Entry 9FR4 (electron microscopy, 3.10 A resolution); this record covers chains B and C of the 4 polymer chains in the assembly.

Chain B:
Protein: Spike glycoprotein
Source organism: Severe acute respiratory syndrome coronavirus
UniProt: P0DTC2 (SPIKE_SARS2); numbering as in UniProt (aligned over 14-1208)
Chain sequence (1275 residues; each row starts with the number of its first residue):
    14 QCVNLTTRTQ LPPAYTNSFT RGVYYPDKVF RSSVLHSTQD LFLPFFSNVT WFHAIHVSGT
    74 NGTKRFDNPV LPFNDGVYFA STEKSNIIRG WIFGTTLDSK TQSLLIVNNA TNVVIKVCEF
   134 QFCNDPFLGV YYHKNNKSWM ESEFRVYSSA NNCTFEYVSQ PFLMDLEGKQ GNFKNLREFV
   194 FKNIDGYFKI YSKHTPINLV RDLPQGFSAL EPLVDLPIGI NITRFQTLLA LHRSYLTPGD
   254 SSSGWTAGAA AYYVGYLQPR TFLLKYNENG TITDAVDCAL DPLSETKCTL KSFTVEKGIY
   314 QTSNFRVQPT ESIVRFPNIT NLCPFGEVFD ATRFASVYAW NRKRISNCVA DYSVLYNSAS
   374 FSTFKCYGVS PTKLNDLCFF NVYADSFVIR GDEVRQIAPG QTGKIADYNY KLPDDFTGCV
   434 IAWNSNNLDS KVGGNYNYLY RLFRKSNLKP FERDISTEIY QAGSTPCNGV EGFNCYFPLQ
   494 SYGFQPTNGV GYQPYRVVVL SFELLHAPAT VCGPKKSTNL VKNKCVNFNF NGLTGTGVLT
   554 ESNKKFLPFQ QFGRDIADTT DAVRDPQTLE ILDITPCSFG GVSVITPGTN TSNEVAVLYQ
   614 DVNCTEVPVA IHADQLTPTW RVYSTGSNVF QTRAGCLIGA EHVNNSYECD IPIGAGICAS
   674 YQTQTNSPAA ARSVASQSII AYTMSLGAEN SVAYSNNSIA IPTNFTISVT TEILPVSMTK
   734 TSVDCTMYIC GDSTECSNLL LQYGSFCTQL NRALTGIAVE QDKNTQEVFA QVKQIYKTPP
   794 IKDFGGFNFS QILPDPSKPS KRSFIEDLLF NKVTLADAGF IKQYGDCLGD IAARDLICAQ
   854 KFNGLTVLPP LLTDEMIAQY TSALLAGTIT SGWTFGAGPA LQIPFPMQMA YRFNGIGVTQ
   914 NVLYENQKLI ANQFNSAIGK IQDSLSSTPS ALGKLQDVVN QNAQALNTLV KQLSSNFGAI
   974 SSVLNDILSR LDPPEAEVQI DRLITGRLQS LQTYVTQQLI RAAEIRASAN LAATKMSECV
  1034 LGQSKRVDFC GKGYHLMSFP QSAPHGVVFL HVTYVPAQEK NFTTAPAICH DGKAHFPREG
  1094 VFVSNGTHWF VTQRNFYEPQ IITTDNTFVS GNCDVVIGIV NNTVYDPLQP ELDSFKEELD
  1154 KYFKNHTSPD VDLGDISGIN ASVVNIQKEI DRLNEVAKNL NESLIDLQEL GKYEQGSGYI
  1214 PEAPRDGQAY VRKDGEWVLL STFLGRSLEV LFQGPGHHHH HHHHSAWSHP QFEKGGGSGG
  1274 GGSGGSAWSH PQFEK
Disordered / not traced: 14-333, 522-1288
Cystine bridges: Cys-336/Cys-361, Cys-379/Cys-432, Cys-480/Cys-488
Differences from the reference sequence: conflict Asp-343 (Asn in P0DTC2), Phe-393 (Thr in P0DTC2), Glu-607 (Gln in P0DTC2), Ala-682 (Arg in P0DTC2), Ala-683 (Arg in P0DTC2), Pro-892 (Ala in P0DTC2), Pro-899 (Ala in P0DTC2), Pro-942 (Ala in P0DTC2), Pro-986 (Lys in P0DTC2), Pro-987 (Val in P0DTC2); expression tag (1209-1288)
Curated features (UniProtKB/Swiss-Prot):
  - region: Asn-280 to Cys-301 (Putative superantigen), Arg-403 to Asp-405 (Integrin-binding motif), Asn-448 to Phe-456 (Immunodominant HLA epitope recognized by the CD8+), Pro-681, Ala-684 (Putative superantigen), Ser-816 to Tyr-837 (Fusion peptide 1), Lys-835 to Phe-855 (Fusion peptide 2), Asp-1163 to Glu-1202 (Heptad repeat 2)
  - site (Cleavage): Arg-685, Ser-686, Arg-815, Ser-816
  - glycosylation: Asn-17 (N-linked (GlcNAc...) (complex) asparagine), Asn-61 (N-linked (GlcNAc...) (hybrid) asparagine), Asn-74 (N-linked (GlcNAc...) (complex) asparagine), Asn-122 (N-linked (GlcNAc...) (hybrid) asparagine), Asn-149 (N-linked (GlcNAc...) (complex) asparagine), Asn-165 (N-linked (GlcNAc...) (complex) asparagine), Asn-234 (N-linked (GlcNAc...) (high mannose) asparagine), Asn-282 (N-linked (GlcNAc...) (complex) asparagine), Thr-323 (O-linked (GalNAc) threonine), Ser-325 (O-linked (HexNAc...) serine), Asn-331 (N-linked (GlcNAc...) (complex) asparagine), Asn-603 (N-linked (GlcNAc...) (hybrid) asparagine), Asn-616 (N-linked (GlcNAc...) (complex) asparagine), Asn-657 (N-linked (GlcNAc...) (complex) asparagine), Thr-676 (O-linked (GlcNAc...) threonine), Thr-678 (O-linked (GlcNAc...) threonine), Asn-709 (N-linked (GlcNAc...) (high mannose) asparagine), Asn-717 (N-linked (GlcNAc...) (hybrid) asparagine), Asn-801 (N-linked (GlcNAc...) (hybrid) asparagine), Asn-1074 (N-linked (GlcNAc...) (hybrid) asparagine) and 5 more in UniProt
Reported in the primary citation:
  - self-association interface (contacts with another copy of this molecule): Gly-404, Arg-408, Gly-485, Tyr-489, Phe-490, Tyr-505

Chain C:
Protein: Nanobody 7F
Source organism: Lama glama
Notes: antibody fragment or engineered binder
Chain sequence (148 residues; each row starts with the number of its first residue; a row labelled like 118A-118B holds insertion residues (118A, then the next letters in order)):
     1 EVQLVESGGG LVEAGGSLRL SCVASGLTFS DYTMAWFRQV PGQEREFVSH IGWGGSETYY
    61 ADSVKGRFTI SRDNAKNAMY LQMNELKPDD TAVYYCAADR GSSFYYVRES EYTFWGQG
118A-118B TQ
   119 VTVSSAAAEQ KLISEEDLNG AAHHHHHH
Disordered / not traced: 1-2, 118A-118B, 122-146
Cystine bridges: Cys-22/Cys-96

How chain B and chain C interact:
Pairs across the interface - 6 pairs, chain B then chain C:
  Ser-477(B) / Arg-45(C)  hydrogen bond (backbone-side chain)
  Ser-477(B) / Glu-109(C)  hydrogen bond (side chain-backbone)
  Ser-477(B) / Ser-110(C)
  Ser-477(B) / Trp-115(C)  hydrogen bond
  Thr-478(B) / Glu-109(C)
  Pro-479(B) / Arg-45(C)
Also at the interface, not in a pair above, chain B (5 interface residues in all): Phe-486, Asn-487
Also at the interface, not in a pair above, chain C (5 interface residues in all): Tyr-112
Interface features reported in the paper:
  - pairs named by the authors: Ser-477(B)/Arg-45(C) (hydrogen bond)
  - epitope / paratope residues, chain B: Ser-477(B)

In short:
Chain B and chain C each contribute 5 residues to their interface, with 3 hydrogen bonds. Among the polar
pairs are Ser-477(B)/Arg-45(C), Ser-477(B)/Glu-109(C) and Ser-477(B)/Trp-115(C). The authors report a hydrogen
bond between Ser-477(B) and Arg-45(C). From the paper: the epitope/paratope residue Ser-477(B); a
self-association interface involving Gly-404(B), Arg-408(B) and Gly-485(B) among others.
Here chain B is Spike glycoprotein (Severe acute respiratory syndrome coronavirus) and chain C is Nanobody 7F
(Lama glama). Entry 9FR4 (Structure of the SARS-CoV-2 spike glycoprotein in complex with nanobody 7F (local
refinement)) was determined by electron microscopy.
